Entry 7VY5 (electron microscopy, 3.15 A resolution); this record covers chains A and B of the 5 polymer chains in the assembly.

Chain A:
Molecule: Capsid protein VP1
Source organism: Coxsackievirus B3
UniProt: P03313 (POLG_CXB3N); residues 13-280 here correspond to UniProt positions 583-850 (UniProt number = residue number + 570)
Chain sequence (268 residues; row label = number of the first residue in the row):
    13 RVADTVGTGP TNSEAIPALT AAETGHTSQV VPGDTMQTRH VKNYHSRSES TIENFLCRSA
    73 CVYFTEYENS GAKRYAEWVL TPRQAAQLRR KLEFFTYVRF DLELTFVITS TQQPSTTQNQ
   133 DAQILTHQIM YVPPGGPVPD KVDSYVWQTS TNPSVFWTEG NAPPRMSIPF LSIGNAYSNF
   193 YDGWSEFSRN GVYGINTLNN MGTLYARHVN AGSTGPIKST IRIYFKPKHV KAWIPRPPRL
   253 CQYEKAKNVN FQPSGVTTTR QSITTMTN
Differences from the reference sequence: variant Glu80 (Lys650 in P03313)

Chain B:
Molecule: Capsid protein VP2
Source organism: Coxsackievirus B3
UniProt: P03313 (POLG_CXB3N); residues 8-263 here correspond to UniProt positions 77-332 (UniProt number = residue number + 69)
Chain sequence (256 residues; row label = number of the first residue in the row):
     8 GYSDRARSIT LGNSTITTQE CANVVVGYGV WPDYLKDSEA TAEDQPTQPD VATCRFYTLD
    68 SVQWQKTSPG WWWKLPDALS NLGLFGQNMQ YHYLGRTGYT VHVQCNASKF HQGCLLVVCV
   128 PEAEMGCATL DNTPSSAELL GGDSAKEFAD KPVASGSNKL VQRVVYNAGM GVGVGNLTIF
   188 PHQWINLRTN NSATIVMPYT NSVPMDNMFR HNNVTLMVIP FVPLDYCPGS TTYVPITVTI
   248 APMCAEYNGL RLAGHQ
Differences from the reference sequence: variant Ser151 (Thr220 in P03313)
UniProt features mapped onto this chain:
  - site: Gln263 (Cleavage)

Chain A / chain B interface:
Contacting residue pairs (94; chain A residue first):
  Ala34(A) with Trp191(B)
  Glu35(A) with Gln190(B); Trp191(B), hydrogen bond (backbone-backbone); Asn193(B), hydrogen bond; Thr196(B); Asn197(B)
  Thr36(A) with Ala29(B); Asn30(B); Val32(B)
  Gly37(A) with His189(B)
  Thr108(A) with Glu129(B)
  Tyr109(A) with Glu129(B), hydrogen bond; Asn208(B); Ser209(B)
  Asn187(A) with Ser209(B), hydrogen bond (backbone-backbone); Pro211(B)
  Ala188(A) with Ser209(B)
  Ser190(A) with Ser209(B), hydrogen bond
  Phe192(A) with Glu129(B); Glu131(B)
  Tyr193(A) with Glu129(B); Glu131(B), hydrogen bond (backbone-side chain); Arg217(B); His218(B)
  Asp194(A) with Lys81(B), salt bridge; Glu129(B), hydrogen bond (backbone-side chain); Ala130(B); Glu131(B); His218(B); Asn219(B), hydrogen bond (backbone-backbone); Thr222(B)
  Gly195(A) with Arg217(B)
  Trp196(A) with Ser143(B); Leu146(B), hydrophobic; Leu147(B), hydrophobic; Arg217(B), hydrogen bond (backbone-backbone)
  Ser197(A) with Arg217(B), hydrogen bond (backbone-side chain)
  Glu198(A) with Arg217(B)
  Phe199(A) with Tyr100(B), hydrophobic; Asn214(B); Arg217(B); His262(B)
  Ser200(A) with His262(B)
  Arg201(A) with Asp84(B), salt bridge; Ser143(B); Leu147(B); Phe216(B), hydrogen bond (side chain-backbone)
  Tyr205(A) with Glu131(B); Met132(B), hydrogen bond (side chain-backbone); Thr140(B); Leu146(B)
  Gly206(A) with Glu131(B)
  Ile207(A) with Glu131(B)
  Ile246(A) with Tyr35(B); Pro128(B), hydrophobic; Thr207(B)
  Pro247(A) with Ile186(B); Phe187(B)
  Arg248(A) with Pro128(B), hydrogen bond (side chain-backbone); Glu129(B), hydrogen bond (side chain-backbone); Met177(B); Phe187(B)
  Pro249(A) with Val179(B); Asn183(B); Ile186(B); Phe187(B)
  Pro250(A) with Val179(B)
  Arg251(A) with Met177(B); Gly178(B)
  Leu252(A) with Asn174(B); Gly178(B), hydrogen bond (backbone-backbone); Val179(B); Gly180(B)
  Cys253(A) with Asn174(B), hydrogen bond; Gly178(B)
  Asn260(A) with Leu137(B), hydrogen bond (side chain-backbone)
  Val261(A) with Glu131(B); Gly133(B)
  Asn262(A) with Gly133(B); Cys134(B), hydrogen bond (side chain-backbone); Thr136(B), hydrogen bond (side chain-backbone); Leu137(B), hydrogen bond (side chain-backbone); Asn139(B), hydrogen bond (side chain-backbone)
  Phe263(A) with Gln169(B); Asn174(B); Gly176(B); Met177(B); Gly178(B)
  Pro265(A) with Pro159(B), hydrophobic; Val171(B), hydrophobic; Asn174(B)
  Ser266(A) with Tyr173(B); Asn174(B), hydrogen bond (backbone-side chain)
  Val268(A) with Tyr173(B), hydrophobic
Other interface residues (no listed pair), chain A (41 interface residues in all): Gly186, Glu256, Lys257, Gln264
Other interface residues (no listed pair), chain B (57 interface residues in all): Val127, Asp138, Pro141, Leu184, Val210, Gln263

Overview:
Chain A and chain B form an interface of 41 and 57 residues respectively, with 22 hydrogen bonds and 2 salt
bridges. Polar pairs include Asp194(A)-Lys81(B), Arg201(A)-Asp84(B) and Glu35(A)-Asn193(B).
Here chain A is Capsid protein VP1 and chain B is Capsid protein VP2, both from Coxsackievirus B3. Entry 7VY5
(Coxsackievirus B3 (VP3-234Q) incubation with CD55 at pH7.4) was determined by electron microscopy (same
publication as 7VXH, 7VXZ, 7VY0, 7VY6, 7VYK, 7VYL and 3 further entries).
